PDB entry 7WAO | X-ray diffraction, 2.58 A resolution | chain A

[Chain A]
Molecule: Glutamyl-tRNA synthetase
Source organism: Plasmodium falciparum 3D7
Notes: EC 6.1.1.17
UniProtKB: Q8IDK7 (Q8IDK7_PLAF7); numbering as in UniProt (aligned over 305-823)
Sequence (523 residues; numbered 301 to 823; the number before each row is that of its first residue):
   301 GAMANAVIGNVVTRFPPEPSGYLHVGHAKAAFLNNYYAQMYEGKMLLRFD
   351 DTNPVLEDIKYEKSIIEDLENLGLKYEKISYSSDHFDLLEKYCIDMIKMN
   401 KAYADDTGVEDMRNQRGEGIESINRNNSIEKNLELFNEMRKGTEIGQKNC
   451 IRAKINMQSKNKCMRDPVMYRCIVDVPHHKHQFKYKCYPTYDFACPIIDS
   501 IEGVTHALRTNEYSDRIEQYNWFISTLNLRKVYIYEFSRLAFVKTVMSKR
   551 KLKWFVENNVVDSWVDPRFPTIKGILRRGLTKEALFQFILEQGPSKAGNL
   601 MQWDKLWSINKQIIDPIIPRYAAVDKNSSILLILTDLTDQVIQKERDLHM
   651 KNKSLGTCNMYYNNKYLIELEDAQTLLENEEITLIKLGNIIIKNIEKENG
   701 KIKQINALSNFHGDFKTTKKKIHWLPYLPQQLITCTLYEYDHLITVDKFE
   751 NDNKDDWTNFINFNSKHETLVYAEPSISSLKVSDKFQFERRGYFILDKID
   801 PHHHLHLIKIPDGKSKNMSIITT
Unresolved in the structure: 301, 697-701, 750-755, 815-823
Construct notes: expression tag (301-304)
Modified positions: Cys495 (S-hydroxycysteine; CSO); Cys658 (S-hydroxycysteine; CSO)
Metal / ion sites: Mn2+ site 1: Glu362, His479; Mn2+ site 2 near His712 (its only coordinating residue here); Mn2+ site 3 near His767 (its only coordinating residue here)

[In short]
The Mn2+ site 1 is built by Glu362 and His479.
Chain A is Glutamyl-tRNA synthetase (Plasmodium falciparum 3D7); the structure, Glutamyl-tRNA synthetase from
Plasmodium falciparum (PfERS) in complex with Mn, was determined by X-ray diffraction (same publication as
7WAI, 7WAJ, 7WAK and 7WAL).
